Entry 7S4J (electron microscopy, 2.16 A resolution); this record covers chains A and B of the 9 polymer chains in the assembly.

[Chain A]
Protein: Particulate methane monooxygenase alpha subunit
Source organism: Methylococcus capsulatus str. Bath
Notes: EC 1.14.18.3
Reference sequence: G1UBD1 (PMOB_METCA); numbering as in UniProt (aligned over 1-414)
Amino-acid sequence (414 residues; each row starts with the number of its first residue):
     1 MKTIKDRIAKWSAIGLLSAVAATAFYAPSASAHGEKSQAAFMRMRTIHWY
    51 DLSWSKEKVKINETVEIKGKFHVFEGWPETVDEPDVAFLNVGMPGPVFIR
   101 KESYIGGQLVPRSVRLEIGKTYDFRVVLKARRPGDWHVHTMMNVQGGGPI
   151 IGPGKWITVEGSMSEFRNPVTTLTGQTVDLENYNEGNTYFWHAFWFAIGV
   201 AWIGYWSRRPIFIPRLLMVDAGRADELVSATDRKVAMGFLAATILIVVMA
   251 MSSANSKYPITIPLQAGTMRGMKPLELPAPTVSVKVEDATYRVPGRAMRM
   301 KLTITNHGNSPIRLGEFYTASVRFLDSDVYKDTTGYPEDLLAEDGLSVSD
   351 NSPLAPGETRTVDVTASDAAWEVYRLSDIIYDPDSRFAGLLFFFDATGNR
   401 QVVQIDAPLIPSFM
Not modelled in the structure: 1-32
Swiss-Prot annotation at these positions:
  - binding site (Cu cation): His-33, His-48, His-72, His-137, His-139
  - mutagenesis: His-48 (H48N: Impairs activity of soluble pmoB construct), His-137 (H137A: Abolishes activity of soluble pmoB construct; when associated with A-139), His-139 (H139A: Abolishes activity of soluble pmoB construct; when associated with A-137)
Bound ions: Cu ion site 1: His-33, His-137, His-139; Cu ion site 2: His-48, His-72, Gln-404
Ligand contacts: diundecyl phosphatidyl choline (PLC): Ile-244, Val-248, Met-251, Asn-255, Thr-261

[Chain B]
Protein: Particulate methane monooxygenase beta subunit
Source organism: Methylococcus capsulatus str. Bath
Notes: EC 1.14.18.3
Reference sequence: Q607G3 (PMOA_METCA); numbering as in UniProt (aligned over 1-247)
Amino-acid sequence (247 residues; row label = number of the first residue in the row):
     1 MSAAQSAVRSHAEAVQVSRTIDWMALFVVFFVIVGSYHIHAMLTMGDWDF
    51 WSDWKDRRLWVTVTPIVLVTFPAAVQSYLWERYRLPWGATVCVLGLLLGE
   101 WINRYFNFWGWTYFPINFVFPASLVPGAIILDTVLMLSGSYLFTAIVGAM
   151 GWGLIFYPGNWPIIAPLHVPVEYNGMLMSIADIQGYNYVRTGTPEYIRMV
   201 EKGTLRTFGKDVAPVSAFFSAFMSILIYFMWHFIGRWFSNERFLQST
Not modelled in the structure: 1-6
Ligand contacts:
  - 1,2-didecanoyl-sn-glycero-3-phosphocholine (P1O), molecule 1: Ser-138, Gly-139, Ser-140, Phe-143
  - 1,2-didecanoyl-sn-glycero-3-phosphocholine (P1O), molecule 2: Ser-140, Leu-142, Phe-143, Ile-146
  - 1,2-didecanoyl-sn-glycero-3-phosphocholine (P1O), molecule 3: Tyr-141, Leu-142, Phe-229, His-232, Phe-233, Arg-236
  - 1,2-didecanoyl-sn-glycero-3-phosphocholine (P1O), molecule 4: Trp-237, Arg-242, Leu-244, Gln-245, Ser-246, Thr-247
  - diundecyl phosphatidyl choline (PLC), molecule 1: Thr-44, Val-67, Met-199, Met-223
  - diundecyl phosphatidyl choline (PLC), molecule 2: Trp-48, Leu-59, Val-63, Ile-66, Val-67, Thr-70, Met-199, Phe-219, Phe-222, Met-223, Leu-226, Ile-227
  - diundecyl phosphatidyl choline (PLC), molecule 3: Arg-57, Ile-130, Gly-151, Leu-154, Ile-155, Tyr-157, Pro-158, Trp-161, Ala-213, Pro-214, Ala-217, Phe-218
  - diundecyl phosphatidyl choline (PLC), molecule 4: Met-150, Phe-208, Lys-210, Asp-211, Pro-214, Val-215, Phe-218
  - diundecyl phosphatidyl choline (PLC), molecule 5: Lys-210, Pro-214, Phe-218

[Chain A / chain B interface]
Pairs across the interface - 174 pairs, chain A then chain B:
  Val-86(A) / Tyr-196(B)  hydrophobic
  Phe-88(A) / Pro-194(B)  hydrophobic
  Phe-88(A) / Glu-195(B)
  Asn-90(A) / Val-189(B)
  Asn-90(A) / Arg-190(B)  hydrogen bond (side chain-backbone)
  Asn-90(A) / Thr-191(B)  hydrogen bond (side chain-backbone)
  Val-91(A) / Val-189(B)
  Val-91(A) / Thr-191(B)  hydrogen bond (backbone-side chain)
  Met-93(A) / Thr-191(B)  hydrogen bond (backbone-side chain)
  Pro-96(A) / Phe-114(B)  hydrophobic
  Pro-96(A) / Tyr-188(B)  hydrophobic
  Ile-99(A) / Asn-187(B)
  Ile-99(A) / Tyr-188(B)  hydrophobic
  Arg-100(A) / Gly-185(B)
  Arg-100(A) / Tyr-186(B)  hydrogen bond (side chain-backbone)
  Arg-100(A) / Asn-187(B)  hydrogen bond (backbone-side chain)
  Arg-100(A) / Val-189(B)
  Lys-101(A) / Tyr-173(B)  hydrogen bond (backbone-side chain)
  Lys-101(A) / Tyr-186(B)
  Glu-102(A) / Asn-174(B)
  Glu-102(A) / Tyr-186(B)
  Ser-103(A) / Tyr-186(B)  hydrogen bond
  Leu-109(A) / Tyr-173(B)
  Leu-109(A) / Asn-174(B)
  Leu-109(A) / Tyr-186(B)
  Pro-111(A) / Met-176(B)  hydrophobic
  Pro-111(A) / Met-178(B)  hydrophobic
  Pro-111(A) / Tyr-186(B)  hydrophobic
  Pro-111(A) / Glu-195(B)
  Arg-112(A) / Met-176(B)
  Arg-112(A) / Glu-195(B)
  Ser-113(A) / Glu-195(B)  hydrogen bond
  Ser-113(A) / Tyr-196(B)
  Arg-131(A) / Trp-109(B)
  Arg-131(A) / Tyr-113(B)  hydrogen bond (side chain-backbone)
  Arg-131(A) / Pro-115(B)
  Arg-131(A) / Tyr-188(B)
  Arg-132(A) / Tyr-113(B)
  Met-141(A) / Thr-191(B)
  Asn-143(A) / Pro-194(B)
  Asn-143(A) / Tyr-196(B)
  Val-144(A) / Tyr-196(B)  hydrogen bond (backbone-side chain)
  Gln-145(A) / Tyr-196(B)
  Met-163(A) / Trp-109(B)  hydrophobic
  Met-163(A) / Tyr-113(B)  hydrophobic
  Asn-168(A) / Asn-187(B)  hydrogen bond
  Asn-168(A) / Tyr-188(B)  hydrogen bond
  Val-170(A) / Val-171(B)  hydrophobic
  Thr-171(A) / Val-171(B)
  Thr-172(A) / Val-169(B)
  Thr-172(A) / Pro-170(B)
  Thr-172(A) / Val-171(B)
  Leu-173(A) / Pro-170(B)  hydrogen bond (backbone-backbone)
  Leu-173(A) / Val-171(B)
  Leu-173(A) / Glu-172(B)
  Leu-173(A) / Leu-177(B)  hydrophobic
  Thr-174(A) / Val-169(B)
  Leu-180(A) / Asn-117(B)  hydrogen bond (backbone-side chain)
  Leu-180(A) / Ile-180(B)  hydrophobic
  Leu-180(A) / Ile-183(B)  hydrophobic
  Leu-180(A) / Asn-187(B)
  Leu-180(A) / Tyr-188(B)
  Glu-181(A) / Asn-117(B)
  Glu-181(A) / Tyr-188(B)  hydrogen bond
  Asn-182(A) / Asn-117(B)
  Tyr-183(A) / Asn-117(B)  hydrogen bond (backbone-side chain)
  Tyr-183(A) / Pro-166(B)  hydrogen bond (side chain-backbone)
  Tyr-183(A) / Ile-180(B)  hydrophobic
  Asn-184(A) / Ile-163(B)  hydrogen bond (side chain-backbone)
  Asn-184(A) / Pro-166(B)
  Asn-184(A) / Leu-167(B)
  Asn-187(A) / Pro-162(B)  hydrogen bond (side chain-backbone)
  Asn-187(A) / Ile-163(B)
  Thr-188(A) / Phe-120(B)
  Thr-188(A) / Ile-163(B)
  Tyr-189(A) / Trp-101(B)  hydrophobic
  Tyr-189(A) / Tyr-105(B)
  Tyr-189(A) / Ile-116(B)
  Trp-191(A) / Pro-162(B)
  Trp-191(A) / Ile-163(B)  hydrophobic
  His-192(A) / Trp-101(B)  hydrogen bond
  His-192(A) / Pro-121(B)  hydrogen bond (side chain-backbone)
  His-192(A) / Ala-122(B)
  His-192(A) / Ser-123(B)
  Trp-195(A) / Ser-123(B)
  Trp-195(A) / Val-125(B)
  Trp-195(A) / Pro-126(B)
  Phe-196(A) / Leu-94(B)
  Gly-199(A) / Thr-90(B)
  Gly-199(A) / Leu-94(B)
  Gly-199(A) / Val-125(B)
  Val-200(A) / Leu-94(B)
  Trp-202(A) / Pro-86(B)  hydrogen bond (side chain-backbone)
  Trp-202(A) / Trp-87(B)
  Trp-202(A) / Thr-90(B)
  Trp-202(A) / Asp-132(B)
  Ile-203(A) / Trp-87(B)  hydrophobic
  Ile-203(A) / Thr-90(B)
  Ile-203(A) / Val-91(B)  hydrophobic
  Ile-203(A) / Leu-94(B)  hydrophobic
  Trp-206(A) / Pro-86(B)
  Trp-206(A) / Trp-87(B)
  Trp-206(A) / Met-136(B)  hydrophobic
  Ser-207(A) / Arg-19(B)  hydrogen bond (backbone-side chain)
  Arg-208(A) / Arg-19(B)  hydrogen bond (backbone-side chain)
  Arg-209(A) / Arg-19(B)  hydrogen bond (backbone-side chain)
  Pro-210(A) / Arg-19(B)
  Pro-210(A) / Asp-22(B)
  Ile-211(A) / Arg-19(B)
  Ile-211(A) / Asp-22(B)  hydrogen bond (backbone-side chain)
  Ile-211(A) / Leu-85(B)
  Phe-212(A) / Asp-22(B)  hydrogen bond (backbone-side chain)
  Phe-212(A) / Ala-25(B)  hydrophobic
  Phe-212(A) / Leu-26(B)
  Phe-212(A) / Tyr-83(B)
  Ile-213(A) / Ile-21(B)  hydrophobic
  Ile-213(A) / Asp-22(B)
  Pro-214(A) / Ser-18(B)
  Arg-215(A) / Tyr-83(B)  hydrogen bond (side chain-backbone)
  Arg-215(A) / Arg-84(B)  hydrogen bond (side chain-backbone)
  Arg-215(A) / Leu-85(B)
  Leu-216(A) / Arg-82(B)
  Leu-216(A) / Tyr-83(B)  hydrophobic
  Val-219(A) / Glu-81(B)
  Val-219(A) / Arg-82(B)
  Asp-220(A) / Arg-82(B)  salt bridge
  Val-228(A) / Trp-80(B)  hydrophobic
  Val-228(A) / Arg-84(B)
  Asp-232(A) / Met-136(B)
  Arg-233(A) / Met-136(B)
  Arg-233(A) / Leu-137(B)
  Arg-233(A) / Ser-138(B)
  Ala-236(A) / Thr-133(B)
  Ala-236(A) / Met-136(B)  hydrophobic
  Met-237(A) / Leu-137(B)  hydrophobic
  Leu-240(A) / Ile-130(B)  hydrophobic
  Leu-240(A) / Thr-133(B)
  Thr-243(A) / Pro-126(B)
  Thr-243(A) / Ile-129(B)
  Val-247(A) / Pro-126(B)  hydrophobic
  Val-247(A) / Ile-155(B)  hydrophobic
  Val-247(A) / Pro-158(B)  hydrophobic
  Val-247(A) / Gly-159(B)
  Ala-250(A) / Pro-162(B)  hydrophobic
  Met-251(A) / Pro-158(B)  hydrophobic
  Met-251(A) / Trp-161(B)
  Ala-254(A) / Trp-161(B)
  Ala-254(A) / Pro-162(B)  hydrophobic
  Asn-255(A) / Trp-161(B)  hydrogen bond
  Tyr-258(A) / Pro-166(B)  hydrophobic
  Ile-260(A) / Pro-170(B)
  Thr-261(A) / Ala-165(B)
  Thr-261(A) / His-168(B)
  Ile-262(A) / His-168(B)  hydrogen bond (backbone-backbone)
  Ile-262(A) / Pro-170(B)  hydrophobic
  Ile-262(A) / Leu-177(B)  hydrophobic
  Ile-262(A) / Met-178(B)
  Ile-262(A) / Ser-179(B)
  Pro-263(A) / Arg-57(B)
  Leu-264(A) / Asp-53(B)
  Leu-264(A) / Lys-55(B)
  Leu-264(A) / Asp-56(B)
  Leu-264(A) / His-168(B)
  Leu-264(A) / Ser-179(B)
  Leu-264(A) / Ala-181(B)  hydrophobic
  Leu-264(A) / Asp-182(B)
  Gln-265(A) / Leu-177(B)
  Gln-265(A) / Met-178(B)
  Gln-265(A) / Asp-182(B)  hydrogen bond (backbone-side chain)
  Gln-265(A) / Arg-198(B)  hydrogen bond (backbone-side chain)
  Ala-266(A) / Arg-198(B)
  Ala-266(A) / Val-200(B)  hydrophobic
  Ala-266(A) / Lys-202(B)
  Gly-267(A) / Glu-195(B)
Other interface residues (no listed pair), chain A (92 interface residues in all): Ala-87, Gly-92, Gly-95, Phe-98, Tyr-104, Val-110, Phe-166, Val-178, Glu-185, Ile-198, Leu-227, Phe-239, Ile-244, Met-269
Other interface residues (no listed pair), chain B (88 interface residues in all): Trp-23, Ser-52, Trp-54, Leu-79, Leu-97, Leu-98, Val-134, Gln-184, Glu-201

[In short]
The interface between chain A and chain B involves 92 residues on one side and 88 on the other; the contacts
include 34 hydrogen bonds and 1 salt bridge. Polar contacts include Asp-220(A)/Arg-82(B), Asn-90(A)/Arg-190(B)
and Asn-90(A)/Thr-191(B).
Here chain A is Particulate methane monooxygenase alpha subunit and chain B is Particulate methane
monooxygenase beta subunit, both from Methylococcus capsulatus str. Bath. Entry 7S4J (CryoEM structure of
Methylococcus capsulatus (Bath) pMMO in a native lipid nanodisc at 2.16 Angstrom resolution) was determined by
electron microscopy together with 7S4H, 7S4I, 7S4K, 7S4L, 7S4M, 7T4O and 7T4P from the same study.
